Entry 9FYQ (electron microscopy, 3.25 A resolution); this record covers chains A and D of the 3 polymer chains in the assembly.

Chain A:
Protein: Synaptic vesicle glycoprotein 2A
Organism: Ovis aries
UniProt: A0A836APF1 (A0A836APF1_SHEEP); residue numbers follow UniProt; this construct covers 1-742
Amino-acid sequence (742 residues; each row starts with the number of its first residue):
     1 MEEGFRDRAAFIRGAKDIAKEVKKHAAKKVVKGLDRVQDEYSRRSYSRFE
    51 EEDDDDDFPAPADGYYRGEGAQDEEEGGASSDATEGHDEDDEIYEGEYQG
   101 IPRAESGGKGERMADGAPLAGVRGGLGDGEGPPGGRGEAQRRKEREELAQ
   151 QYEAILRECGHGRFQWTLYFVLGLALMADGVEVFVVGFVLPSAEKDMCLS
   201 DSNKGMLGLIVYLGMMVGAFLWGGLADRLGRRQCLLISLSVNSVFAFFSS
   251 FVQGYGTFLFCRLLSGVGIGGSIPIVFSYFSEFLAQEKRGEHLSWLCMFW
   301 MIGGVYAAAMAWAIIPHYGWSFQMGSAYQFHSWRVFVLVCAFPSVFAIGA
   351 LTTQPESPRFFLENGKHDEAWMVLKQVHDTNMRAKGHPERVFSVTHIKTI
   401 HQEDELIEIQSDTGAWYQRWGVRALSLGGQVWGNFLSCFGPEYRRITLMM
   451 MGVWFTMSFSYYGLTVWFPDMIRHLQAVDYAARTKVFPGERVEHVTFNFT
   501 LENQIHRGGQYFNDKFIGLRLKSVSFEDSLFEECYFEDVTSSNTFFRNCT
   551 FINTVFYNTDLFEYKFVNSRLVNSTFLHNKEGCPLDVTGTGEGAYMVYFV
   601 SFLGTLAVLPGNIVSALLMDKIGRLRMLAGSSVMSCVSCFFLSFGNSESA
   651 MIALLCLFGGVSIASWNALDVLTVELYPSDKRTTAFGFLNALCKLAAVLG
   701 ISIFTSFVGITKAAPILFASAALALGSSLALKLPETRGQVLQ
Disordered / not traced: 1-144, 322-329, 401-420
Cystine bridges: C198-C583
Covalent attachments: N-acetylglucosamine (NAG) linked to N498; glycan linked to N548, N573
Small-molecule neighbours: omega-undecylenyl-beta-D-maltopyranoside (6UZ): E490, V492, V495, F497, F499, H506, Y511, F516, L519, F526, F531, F536
Reported in the primary citation:
  - post-translational modification sites: N498, N548, N573
  - specificity-determining residues: I273, C297 (proposed by the authors, not directly observed)

Chain D:
Protein: Pro-Macrobody 5, Maltose/maltodextrin-binding periplasmic protein
Organism: Lama glama
UniProt: P0AEX9 (MALE_ECOLI); residues 127-486 here correspond to UniProt positions 33-392 (UniProt number = residue number - 94)
Amino-acid sequence (490 residues; each row starts with the number of its first residue; numbering starts at 0):
     0 GPSQVQLVESGGGLVQAGGSLRLSCAASGRTFSRFIMGWFRQAPGKEREF
    50 VAAVGKSGDTTYYADSMSGRFAISRDNAKNTVYLQMISLKPEDTAVYYCA
   100 ADSSYFYHTHESEYDYWGQGTQVTVPPLVIWINGDKGYNGLAEVGKKFEK
   150 DTGIKVTVEHPDKLEEKFPQVAATGDGPDIIFWAHDRFGGYAQSGLLAEI
   200 TPDKAFQDKLYPFTWDAVRYNGKLIAYPIAVEALSLIYNKDLLPNPPKTW
   250 EEIPALDKELKAKGKSALMFNLQEPYFTWPLIAADGGYAFKYENGKYDIK
   300 DVGVDNAGAKAGLTFLVDLIKNKHMNADTDYSIAEAAFNKGETAMTINGP
   350 WAWSNIDTSKVNYGVTVLPTFKGQPSKPFVGVLSAGINAASPNKELAKEF
   400 LENYLLTDEGLEAVNKDKPLGAVALKSYEEELAKDPRIAATMENAQKGEI
   450 MPNIPQMSAFWYAVRTAVINAASGRQTVDEALKDAQTPGA
Disordered / not traced: 0-2, 125-489
Sequence notes: expression tag (487-489)
Cystine bridges: C24-C98

Interface between chain A and chain D:
Pairs across the interface (33; chain A residue first):
  L561(A) - F105(D)
  F562(A) - Y104(D)
  F562(A) - F105(D)  hydrophobic
  E563(A) - I35(D)
  E563(A) - G54(D)
  E563(A) - K55(D)  salt bridge
  E563(A) - Y104(D)  hydrogen bond (backbone-backbone)
  E563(A) - Y106(D)
  F566(A) - T59(D)  hydrogen bond (backbone-side chain)
  V567(A) - D58(D)
  V567(A) - T59(D)
  N568(A) - D58(D)
  N568(A) - T59(D)  hydrogen bond (backbone-side chain)
  S569(A) - D58(D)
  S569(A) - T59(D)  hydrogen bond (backbone-side chain)
  S569(A) - T60(D)
  R570(A) - T60(D)
  R570(A) - Y62(D)
  R570(A) - S67(D)  hydrogen bond
  L571(A) - T59(D)
  L571(A) - T60(D)  hydrogen bond (backbone-backbone)
  L571(A) - Y61(D)
  L571(A) - Y62(D)  hydrogen bond (backbone-backbone)
  V572(A) - Y62(D)
  N573(A) - Y62(D)  hydrogen bond (backbone-backbone)
  N573(A) - D64(D)
  S574(A) - Y61(D)  hydrogen bond (backbone-side chain)
  T575(A) - Y61(D)
  F576(A) - Y106(D)
  N579(A) - F105(D)
  N579(A) - H107(D)
  K580(A) - F105(D)
  P584(A) - Y104(D)  hydrophobic
Interface residues without a listed pair, chain A (18 interface residues in all): T559
Interface residues without a listed pair, chain D (15 interface residues in all): S56

In short:
Chain A and chain D form an interface of 18 and 15 residues respectively; the contacts include 9 hydrogen
bonds and 1 salt bridge. Polar pairs include E563(A)-K55(D), F566(A)-T59(D) and N568(A)-T59(D). Chain A binds
omega-undecylenyl-beta-D-maltopyranoside. N-acetylglucosamine is covalently linked to N498(A). From the paper:
specificity determinants I273(A) and C297(A); modification sites N498(A), N548(A) and N573(A).
Here chain A is Synaptic vesicle glycoprotein 2A (Ovis aries) and chain D is Pro-Macrobody 5,
Maltose/maltodextrin-binding periplasmic protein (Lama glama). Entry 9FYQ (Cryo-EM structure of native SV2A in
complex with TeNT-Hc, gangliosides and Pro-Macrobody 5) was determined by electron microscopy (same
publication as 9FYR).
